7PXB - chains E and F of the 7 polymer chains in the assembly; structure by electron microscopy, 4.00 A resolution.

# Chain E (and F)
Protein: AAA ATPase forming ring-shaped complexes
Source organism: Mycobacterium tuberculosis
Notes: chain F of this document is another copy of the same molecule, construct and numbering; everything in this record applies to it too
UniProtKB: A0A045JPX7 (A0A045JPX7_MYCTX); residue numbers follow UniProt; this construct covers 1-609
Amino-acid sequence (609 residues; numbered 1 to 609; the number before each row is that of its first residue):
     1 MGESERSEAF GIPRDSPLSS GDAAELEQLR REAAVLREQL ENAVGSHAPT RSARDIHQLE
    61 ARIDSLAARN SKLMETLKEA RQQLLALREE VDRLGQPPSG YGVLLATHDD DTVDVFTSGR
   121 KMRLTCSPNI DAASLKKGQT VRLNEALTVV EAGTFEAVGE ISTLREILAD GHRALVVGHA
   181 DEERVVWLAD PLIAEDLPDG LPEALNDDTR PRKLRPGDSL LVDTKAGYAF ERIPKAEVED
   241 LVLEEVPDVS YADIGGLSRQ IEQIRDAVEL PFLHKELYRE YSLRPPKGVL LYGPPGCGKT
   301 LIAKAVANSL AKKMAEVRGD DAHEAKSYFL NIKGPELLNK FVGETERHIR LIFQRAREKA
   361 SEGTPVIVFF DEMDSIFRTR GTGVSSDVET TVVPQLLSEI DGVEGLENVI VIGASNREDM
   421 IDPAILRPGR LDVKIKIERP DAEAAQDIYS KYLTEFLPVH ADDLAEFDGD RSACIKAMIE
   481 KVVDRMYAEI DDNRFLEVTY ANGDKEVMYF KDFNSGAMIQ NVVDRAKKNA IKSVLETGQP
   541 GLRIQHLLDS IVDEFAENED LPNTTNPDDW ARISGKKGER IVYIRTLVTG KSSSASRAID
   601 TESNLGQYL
Unresolved in the structure: 1-96, 194-210, 590-609 (chain F: 1-96, 194-210, 591-609)
Bound ions: Mg2+: Thr300 (together with ATP)
Ligand contacts:
  - ATP (adenosine-5'-triphosphate), molecule 1: Asp253, Ile254, Gly255, Gly256, Pro294, Pro295, Gly296, Cys297, Gly298, Lys299, Thr300, Leu301, Asn416, Ile448, Tyr452, Gly516, Ala517, Gln520
  - ATP, molecule 2: Asp401, Arg427, Arg430
What the authors report for this chain:
  - mutagenesis - K340A: abolished catalytic activity on ATP
  - mutagenesis - K340A: decreased catalytic activity on PupDHFR

# How chain E and chain F interact
Residue-residue contacts (76; chain E residue first):
  Pro97(E) - Arg123(F)
  Pro98(E) - Arg123(F)
  Pro98(E) - Leu124(F)  hydrophobic
  Ser99(E) - Met122(F)
  Ser99(E) - Arg123(F)  hydrogen bond (backbone-backbone)
  Gly100(E) - Arg120(F)
  Tyr101(E) - Asp114(F)  hydrogen bond
  Tyr101(E) - Arg120(F)  hydrogen bond (backbone-side chain)
  Tyr101(E) - Lys121(F)
  Tyr101(E) - Arg123(F)
  Thr117(E) - Arg120(F)
  Arg142(E) - Arg123(F)
  Ala157(E) - Arg173(F)  hydrogen bond (backbone-side chain)
  Ala157(E) - Trp187(F)  hydrophobic
  Val158(E) - Val185(F)
  Val158(E) - Trp187(F)
  Gly159(E) - Arg184(F)
  Gly159(E) - Val185(F)  hydrogen bond (backbone-backbone)
  Glu160(E) - Glu183(F)
  Ile161(E) - Glu183(F)  hydrogen bond (backbone-backbone)
  His179(E) - Ala180(F)
  His179(E) - Asp181(F)
  His179(E) - Glu182(F)
  Ile233(E) - Glu166(F)
  Pro234(E) - Glu166(F)
  Lys235(E) - Glu166(F)
  Glu237(E) - Glu166(F)
  Val242(E) - Glu404(F)
  Glu244(E) - Lys213(F)  salt bridge
  Glu245(E) - Glu404(F)
  Gly296(E) - Arg427(F)
  Thr300(E) - Gly402(F)
  Lys304(E) - Gly402(F)  hydrogen bond (side chain-backbone)
  Lys304(E) - Val403(F)
  His323(E) - Ala169(F)
  Asn331(E) - Val403(F)
  Lys333(E) - Ser398(F)  hydrogen bond (side chain-backbone)
  Lys333(E) - Glu399(F)
  Glu336(E) - Arg350(F)
  Leu338(E) - Val342(F)  hydrophobic
  Leu338(E) - Gly343(F)
  Asn339(E) - Val342(F)
  Lys340(E) - Phe341(F)
  Lys340(E) - Val342(F)
  Lys340(E) - Glu344(F)
  Phe369(E) - Val403(F)  hydrophobic
  Glu372(E) - Arg380(F)  salt bridge
  Glu372(E) - Pro394(F)
  Ser375(E) - Pro394(F)
  Thr382(E) - Asp387(F)
  Gly383(E) - Asp387(F)
  Val384(E) - Val384(F)
  Val384(E) - Asp387(F)  hydrogen bond (backbone-side chain)
  Ser385(E) - Asp387(F)
  Ser386(E) - Val342(F)
  Arg417(E) - Arg380(F)
  Leu457(E) - Tyr281(F)
  Ala517(E) - Arg427(F)
  Ala517(E) - Pro428(F)
  Asn521(E) - Pro428(F)
  Asn521(E) - Asp432(F)
  Asp524(E) - Leu283(F)
  Lys527(E) - Tyr281(F)  hydrogen bond (side chain-backbone)
  Lys527(E) - Ser282(F)  hydrogen bond (side chain-backbone)
  Lys527(E) - Leu283(F)
  Lys528(E) - Leu283(F)
  Ile531(E) - Leu277(F)  hydrophobic
  Ile531(E) - Tyr278(F)  hydrophobic
  Ile531(E) - Tyr281(F)  hydrophobic
  Lys532(E) - Glu262(F)  salt bridge
  Lys532(E) - Asp266(F)  salt bridge
  Pro540(E) - Tyr281(F)
  Gly541(E) - Tyr281(F)  hydrogen bond (backbone-side chain)
  Glu557(E) - Gln263(F)
  Asn563(E) - Asp419(F)
  Arg585(E) - Gly578(F)
Also at the interface, not in a pair above, chain E (72 interface residues in all): Leu241, Pro247, Pro335, Asp371, Arg378, Val388, Asn416, Pro458, Met518, Arg525, Ala530, Leu535, Leu542, Glu554, Asp560, Leu561, Pro562, Asn566, Val588, Thr589
Also at the interface, not in a pair above, chain F (65 interface residues in all): Thr125, Leu147, Ile167, Leu175, Val186, Pro216, Leu270, His274, Glu280, Tyr292, Glu346, Ser385, Thr390, Thr391, Gln395, Glu418, Pro423, Lys434, Lys436, Gly575, Lys576

# Summary
72 residues of chain E face 65 of chain F across their interface; the contacts include 12 hydrogen bonds and 4
salt bridges. Among the polar pairs are Glu244(E)-Lys213(F), Glu372(E)-Arg380(F) and Lys532(E)-Glu262(F). The
paper reports that K340A of chain E abolishes catalytic activity on ATP; K340A of chain E reduces catalytic
activity on PupDHFR.
Chain E and chain F are both AAA ATPase forming ring-shaped complexes (Mycobacterium tuberculosis); the
structure, Substrate-engaged mycobacterial Proteasome-associated ATPase - focused 3D refinement (state B), was
determined by electron microscopy (same publication as 7PX9, 7PXA, 7PXC and 7PXD).
